Entry 4I5F (X-ray diffraction, 2.10 A resolution); this record covers chains A and C of the 4 polymer chains in the assembly.

# Chain A (and C)
Molecule: Alclohol dehydrogenase/short-chain dehydrogenase
Source organism: Ralstonia sp
Notes: chain C of this document is another copy of the same molecule, construct and numbering; everything in this record applies to it too
UniProtKB: C0IR58 (C0IR58_9RALS); numbering as in UniProt (aligned over 2-249)
Sequence (262 residues; each row starts with the number of its first residue; numbers below 1 keep their minus sign (Met-12 is residue -12)):
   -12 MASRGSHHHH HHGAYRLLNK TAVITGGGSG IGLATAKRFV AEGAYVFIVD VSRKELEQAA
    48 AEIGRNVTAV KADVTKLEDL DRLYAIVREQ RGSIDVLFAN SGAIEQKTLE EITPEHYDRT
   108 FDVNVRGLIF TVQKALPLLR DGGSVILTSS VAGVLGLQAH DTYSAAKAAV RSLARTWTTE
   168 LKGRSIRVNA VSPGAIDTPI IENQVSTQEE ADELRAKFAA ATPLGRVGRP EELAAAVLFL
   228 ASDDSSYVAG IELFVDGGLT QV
Not modelled in the structure: -12 to 0, 187-202
Construct notes: expression tag (-12 to 1); engineered mutation Gly15 (Asn in C0IR58), Asp37 (Gly in C0IR58), Val38 (Arg in C0IR58), Ser39 (Arg in C0IR58)

# Interface between chain A and chain C
Contacting residue pairs - 79 pairs, chain A then chain C:
  Leu64(A) - Pro101(C)  hydrophobic
  Thr95(A) - Glu167(C)
  Leu96(A) - Ile116(C)
  Leu96(A) - Val119(C)  hydrophobic
  Leu96(A) - Gln120(C)  hydrogen bond (backbone-side chain)
  Leu96(A) - Leu123(C)  hydrophobic
  Leu96(A) - Trp164(C)  hydrophobic
  Leu96(A) - Glu167(C)  hydrogen bond (backbone-side chain)
  Glu97(A) - Gln120(C)
  Ile99(A) - Ile116(C)  hydrophobic
  Ile99(A) - Phe117(C)
  Ile99(A) - Gln120(C)  hydrogen bond (backbone-side chain)
  Thr100(A) - Phe117(C)
  Pro101(A) - Leu64(C)  hydrophobic
  Pro101(A) - Arg113(C)
  Pro101(A) - Phe117(C)
  Tyr104(A) - Phe108(C)  hydrogen bond (side chain-backbone)
  Tyr104(A) - Val112(C)
  Tyr104(A) - Arg113(C)  hydrogen bond (side chain-backbone)
  Tyr104(A) - Ile116(C)  hydrophobic
  Asp105(A) - Arg113(C)  salt bridge
  Phe108(A) - Tyr104(C)
  Phe108(A) - Phe108(C)  hydrophobic
  Phe108(A) - Val112(C)  hydrophobic
  Val112(A) - Tyr104(C)
  Val112(A) - Phe108(C)  hydrophobic
  Arg113(A) - Tyr104(C)
  Arg113(A) - Asp105(C)  salt bridge
  Ile116(A) - Leu96(C)
  Ile116(A) - Ile99(C)  hydrophobic
  Ile116(A) - Tyr104(C)  hydrophobic
  Phe117(A) - Ile99(C)
  Phe117(A) - Thr100(C)
  Phe117(A) - Pro101(C)
  Val119(A) - Leu96(C)  hydrophobic
  Gln120(A) - Leu96(C)  hydrogen bond (side chain-backbone)
  Gln120(A) - Glu97(C)
  Gln120(A) - Ile99(C)  hydrogen bond (side chain-backbone)
  Leu123(A) - Leu96(C)  hydrophobic
  Leu123(A) - Glu97(C)
  Val141(A) - Arg162(C)  hydrogen bond (backbone-side chain)
  Leu142(A) - Arg162(C)
  Gly143(A) - Arg162(C)
  Gly143(A) - Thr163(C)
  Gly143(A) - Thr166(C)  hydrogen bond (backbone-side chain)
  Leu144(A) - Thr163(C)
  Gln145(A) - Thr166(C)
  Gln145(A) - Glu167(C)
  Ala146(A) - Glu167(C)  hydrogen bond (backbone-side chain)
  Asp148(A) - Leu160(C)
  Asp148(A) - Thr163(C)
  Asp148(A) - Trp164(C)  hydrogen bond
  Asp148(A) - Glu167(C)
  Ser151(A) - Ser159(C)  hydrogen bond (backbone-side chain)
  Ala152(A) - Ala156(C)
  Ala152(A) - Ser159(C)  hydrogen bond (backbone-side chain)
  Ala152(A) - Leu160(C)  hydrophobic
  Ala155(A) - Ala155(C)
  Ala155(A) - Ser159(C)
  Ala156(A) - Ala152(C)
  Ser159(A) - Ser151(C)
  Ser159(A) - Ala152(C)
  Leu160(A) - Asp148(C)
  Leu160(A) - Ala152(C)  hydrophobic
  Arg162(A) - Val141(C)  hydrogen bond (side chain-backbone)
  Arg162(A) - Leu142(C)
  Arg162(A) - Gly143(C)
  Thr163(A) - Gly143(C)
  Thr163(A) - Leu144(C)
  Thr163(A) - Asp148(C)
  Trp164(A) - Leu96(C)
  Trp164(A) - Asp148(C)  hydrogen bond
  Thr166(A) - Gly143(C)  hydrogen bond (side chain-backbone)
  Thr166(A) - Gln145(C)
  Glu167(A) - Thr95(C)
  Glu167(A) - Leu96(C)  hydrogen bond (side chain-backbone)
  Glu167(A) - Gln145(C)
  Glu167(A) - Ala146(C)  hydrogen bond (side chain-backbone)
  Glu167(A) - Asp148(C)
Also at the interface, not in a pair above, chain A (39 interface residues in all): Lys94, Glu98, His147, Thr149
Also at the interface, not in a pair above, chain C (40 interface residues in all): Lys94, Glu98, Ala139, His147, Thr149

# Overview
The interface between chain A and chain C involves 39 residues on one side and 40 on the other; the contacts
include 18 hydrogen bonds and 2 salt bridges. Polar pairs include Asp105(A)-Arg113(C), Leu96(A)-Gln120(C) and
Leu96(A)-Glu167(C).
Chain A and chain C are both Alclohol dehydrogenase/short-chain dehydrogenase (Ralstonia sp); the structure,
Crystal structure of Ralstonia sp. alcohol dehydrogenase mutant N15G, G37D, R38V, R39S, was determined by
X-ray diffraction, deposited together with 4I5D, 4I5E and 4I5G.
